Entry 5E14 (X-ray diffraction, 2.22 A resolution); this record covers chains B and D of the 4 polymer chains in the assembly.

== Chain B ==
Molecule: Estrogen receptor
From: Homo sapiens
Notes: fragment: ligand-binding domain
Reference sequence: P03372 (ESR1_HUMAN); numbering as in UniProt (aligned over 298-554)
Sequence (257 residues; numbered 298 to 554; the number before each row is that of its first residue):
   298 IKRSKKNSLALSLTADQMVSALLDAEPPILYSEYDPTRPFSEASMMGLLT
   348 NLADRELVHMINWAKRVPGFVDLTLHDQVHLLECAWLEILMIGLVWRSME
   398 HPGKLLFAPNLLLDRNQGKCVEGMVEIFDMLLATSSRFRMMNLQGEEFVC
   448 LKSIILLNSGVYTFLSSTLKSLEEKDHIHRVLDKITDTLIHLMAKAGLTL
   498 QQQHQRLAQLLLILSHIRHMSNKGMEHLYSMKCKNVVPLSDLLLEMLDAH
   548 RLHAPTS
Disordered / not traced: 298-304, 462-466, 529-531, 550-554
Construct notes: engineered mutation Ser-537 (Tyr in P03372)
Small-molecule neighbours: 5KB (4,4'-{[(3R)-3-phenylcyclohexylidene]methanediyl}diphenol): Met-343, Leu-346, Thr-347, Leu-349, Ala-350, Glu-353, Trp-383, Leu-384, Leu-387, Met-388, Leu-391, Arg-394, Phe-404, Val-418, Gly-420, Met-421, Ile-424, Phe-425, Leu-428, Gly-521, His-524, Leu-525, Leu-536, Leu-540

== Chain D ==
Molecule: Nuclear receptor coactivator 2
Notes: fragment: Nuclear receptor-interacting peptide
Reference sequence: Q15596 (NCOA2_HUMAN); residues 686-699 here = UniProt positions 686-699
Sequence (14 residues; numbered 686 to 699; the number before each row is that of its first residue):
   686 KHKILHRLLQDSSS
Disordered / not traced: 686, 697-699

== How chain B and chain D interact ==
Pairs across the interface (19):
  Ile-358(B) / Leu-690(D)  hydrophobic
  Ile-358(B) / Leu-693(D)  hydrophobic
  Ile-358(B) / Leu-694(D)  hydrophobic
  Lys-362(B) / Leu-693(D)  hydrogen bond (side chain-backbone)
  Lys-362(B) / Leu-694(D)
  Gln-375(B) / Leu-694(D)
  Val-376(B) / Leu-690(D)
  Val-376(B) / His-691(D)
  Val-376(B) / Leu-694(D)  hydrophobic
  Leu-379(B) / Leu-690(D)  hydrophobic
  Leu-379(B) / Leu-694(D)  hydrophobic
  Glu-380(B) / Lys-688(D)  salt bridge
  Glu-380(B) / Leu-690(D)
  Asp-538(B) / Ile-689(D)
  Leu-539(B) / Ile-689(D)
  Leu-539(B) / Leu-690(D)
  Glu-542(B) / Lys-688(D)
  Glu-542(B) / Ile-689(D)  hydrogen bond (side chain-backbone)
  Met-543(B) / Leu-690(D)  hydrophobic
Interface residues without a listed pair, chain B (12 interface residues in all): Phe-367, Leu-372
Interface residues without a listed pair, chain D (8 interface residues in all): Gln-695, Asp-696

== In short ==
12 residues of chain B face 8 of chain D across their interface; the contacts include 2 hydrogen bonds and 1
salt bridge. Polar pairs include Glu-380(B)/Lys-688(D), Lys-362(B)/Leu-693(D) and Glu-542(B)/Ile-689(D).
Ligands of chain B: compound 5KB.
Here chain B is Estrogen receptor (Homo sapiens) and chain D is Nuclear receptor coactivator 2. Entry 5E14
(Crystal Structure of the ER-alpha Ligand-binding Domain in Complex with the Cyclofenil Derivative
4,4'-{[(3R)-3-phenylcyclohexylidene]methanediyl}diphenol) was determined by X-ray diffraction, deposited
together with 4ZN7, 4ZNH, 4ZNS, 4ZNT, 4ZNU, 4ZNV and 50 further entries.
